7KZQ - chains M and Q of the 16 polymer chains in the assembly; structure by electron microscopy, 4.30 A resolution (low resolution: residue-level contacts below are approximate; hydrogen-bond / salt-bridge calls are withheld).

[Chain M]
Molecule: E3 ubiquitin-protein ligase FANCL
Organism: Homo sapiens
Notes: EC 2.3.2.27
UniProtKB: Q9NW38 (FANCL_HUMAN); residues 1-375 here = UniProt positions 1-375
Amino-acid sequence (394 residues; each row starts with the number of its first residue; numbers below 1 keep their minus sign (Met-18 is residue -18)):
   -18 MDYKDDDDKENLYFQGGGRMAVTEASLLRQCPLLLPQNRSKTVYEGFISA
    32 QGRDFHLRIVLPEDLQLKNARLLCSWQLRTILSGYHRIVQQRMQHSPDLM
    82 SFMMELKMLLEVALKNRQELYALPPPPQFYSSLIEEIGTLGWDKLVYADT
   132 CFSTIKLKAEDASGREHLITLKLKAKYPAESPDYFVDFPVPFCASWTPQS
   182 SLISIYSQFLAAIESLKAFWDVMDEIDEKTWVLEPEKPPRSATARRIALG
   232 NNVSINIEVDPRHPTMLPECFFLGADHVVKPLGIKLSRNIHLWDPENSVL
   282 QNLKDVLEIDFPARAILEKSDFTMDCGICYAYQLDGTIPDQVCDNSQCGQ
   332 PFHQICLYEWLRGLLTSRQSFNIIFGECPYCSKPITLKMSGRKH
Unresolved in the structure: -18 to 0, 371-375
Sequence notes: initiating methionine (-18); expression tag (-17 to 0)
Bound ions: Zn2+ site 1: Cys307, Cys310, His334, Cys337; Zn2+ site 2: Cys324, Cys329, Cys359, Cys362
UniProt features mapped onto this chain:
  - zinc finger: Cys307 to Ser363 (RING-type)
  - binding site (Zn(2+)): Cys307, Cys310, Cys324, Cys329, His334, Cys337, Cys359, Cys362
  - modified residue: Ala2 (N-acetylalanine)

[Chain Q]
Molecule: Fanconi anemia core complex-associated protein 100
Organism: Homo sapiens
UniProtKB: Q0VG06 (FP100_HUMAN); residue numbers follow UniProt; this construct covers 1-881
Amino-acid sequence (906 residues; row label = number of the first residue in the row; numbers below 1 keep their minus sign (Met-24 is residue -24)):
   -24 MDYKDHDGDYKDHDIDYKDDDDKGSMAGAAPRVRYLAGFCCPLGGLAAGK
    26 PRVLCHEAEVFLSTGSELVYVYDQEGGLLTAAFRFPDQVWHLELLAPRRL
    76 LYALCARRGLYCLSLDHPGRSRSTSQDDRDSEDGDQPSPVIPVDPDACIL
   126 PDAALCAFTLLDSVLVTLVQGPARWKMQLFEQPCPGEDPRPGGQIGEVEL
   176 SSYTPPAGVPGKPAAPHFLPVLCSVSPSGSRVPHDLLGGSGGFTLEDALF
   226 GLLFGADATLLQSPVVLCGLPDGQLCCVILKALVTSRSAPGDPNALVKIL
   276 HHLEEPVIFIGALKTEPQAAEAAENFLPDEDVHCDCLVAFGHHGRMLAIK
   326 ASWDESGKLVPELREYCLPGPVLCAACGGGGRVYHSTPSDLCVVDLSRGS
   376 TPLGPEQPEEGPGGLPPMLCPASLNICSVVSLSASPRTHEGGTKLLALSA
   426 KGRLMTCSLDLDSEMPGPARMTTESAGQKIKELLSGIGNISERVSFLKKA
   476 VDQRNKALTSLNEAMNVSCALLSSGTGPRPISCTTSTTWSRLQTQDVLMA
   526 TCVLENSSSFSLDQGWTLCIQVLTSSCALDLDSACSAITYTIPVDQLGPG
   576 ARREVTLPLGPGENGGLDLPVTVSCTLFYSLREVVGGALAPSDSEDPFLD
   626 ECPSDVLPEQEGVCLPLSRHTVDMLQCLRFPGLAPPHTRAPSPLGPTRDP
   676 VATFLETCREPGSQPAGPASLRAEYLPPSVASIKVSAELLRAALKDGHSG
   726 VPLCCATLQWLLAENAAVDVVRARALSSIQGVAPDGANVHLIVREVAMTD
   776 LCPAGPIQAVEIQVESSSLADICRAHHAVVGRMQTMVTEQATQGSSAPDL
   826 RVQYLRQIHANHETLLREVQTLRDRLCTEDEASSCATAQRLLQVYRQLRH
   876 PSLILL
Unresolved in the structure: -24 to 4, 94-112, 183-190, 206-216, 261-270, 294-302, 374-382, 409-415, 436-448, 613-634, 686-700
Sequence notes: initiating methionine (-24); expression tag (-23 to 0)
UniProt features mapped onto this chain:
  - modified residue: Ser667 (Phosphoserine)

[Chain M / chain Q interface]
Contacting residue pairs (40; chain M residue first):
  Met1(M) with Ser534(Q)
  Glu5(M) with Asn491(Q); Ser534(Q)
  Leu9(M) with Asn487(Q); Glu488(Q); Asn491(Q)
  Arg10(M) with Glu488(Q)
  Pro13(M) with Asn487(Q)
  Leu14(M) with Asn480(Q); Thr484(Q)
  Leu15(M) with Asn487(Q)
  Leu16(M) with Leu486(Q); Asn487(Q)
  Pro17(M) with Asn487(Q); Met490(Q); Asn491(Q)
  Gln18(M) with Met490(Q)
  Arg20(M) with Cys494(Q); Leu497(Q); Ser498(Q)
  Lys22(M) with Asn491(Q)
  Asp35(M) with Asn480(Q)
  Trp57(M) with Leu275(Q); His276(Q); His277(Q)
  Gln58(M) with Glu279(Q); Arg320(Q); Glu340(Q)
  Thr61(M) with His276(Q); Leu338(Q)
  Ser64(M) with Pro336(Q)
  Gly65(M) with Val335(Q)
  Arg68(M) with Lys333(Q)
  Glu100(M) with Gly386(Q); Pro387(Q)
  Leu101(M) with Arg339(Q); Glu385(Q); Gly386(Q)
  Pro107(M) with Ile462(Q)
  Pro108(M) with Ser466(Q)
Other interface residues (no listed pair), chain M (28 interface residues in all): Ala6, Cys12, Tyr111, Ser112, Ile115
Other interface residues (no listed pair), chain Q (30 interface residues in all): Tyr341, Leu459, Phe535

[In short]
28 residues of chain M face 30 of chain Q across their interface. Cys307(M), Cys310(M), His334(M) and
Cys337(M) form the Zn2+ site 1. Cys324(M), Cys329(M), Cys359(M) and Cys362(M) form the Zn2+ site 2. UniProt
lists 8 Zn2+-binding residues on chain M.
Here chain M is E3 ubiquitin-protein ligase FANCL and chain Q is Fanconi anemia core complex-associated
protein 100, both from Homo sapiens. Entry 7KZQ (Structure of the human Fanconi anaemia Core-ID complex) was
determined by electron microscopy (same publication as 7KZP, 7KZR, 7KZS, 7KZT and 7KZV).
